Entry 3Q5D (X-ray diffraction, 2.70 A resolution); this record covers chain A.

== Chain A ==
Name: Atlastin-1
From: Homo sapiens
Notes: EC 3.6.5.-; fragment: G and middle domain
Reference sequence: Q8WXF7 (ATLA1_HUMAN); residue numbers follow UniProt; this construct covers 1-447
Chain sequence (447 residues; row label = number of the first residue in the row):
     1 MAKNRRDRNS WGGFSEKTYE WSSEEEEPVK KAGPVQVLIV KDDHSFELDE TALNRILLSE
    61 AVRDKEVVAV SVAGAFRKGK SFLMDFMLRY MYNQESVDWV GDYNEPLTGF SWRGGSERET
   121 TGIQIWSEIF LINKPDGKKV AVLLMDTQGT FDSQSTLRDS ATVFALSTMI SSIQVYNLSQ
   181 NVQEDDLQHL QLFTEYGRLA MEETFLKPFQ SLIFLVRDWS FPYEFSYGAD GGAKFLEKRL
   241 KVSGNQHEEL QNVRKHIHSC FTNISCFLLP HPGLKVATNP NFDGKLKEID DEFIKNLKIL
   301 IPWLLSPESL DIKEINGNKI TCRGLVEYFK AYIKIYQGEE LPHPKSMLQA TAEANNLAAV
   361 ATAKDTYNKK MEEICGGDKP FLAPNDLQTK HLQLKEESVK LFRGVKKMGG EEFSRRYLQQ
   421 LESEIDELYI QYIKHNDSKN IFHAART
Disordered / not traced: 1-28, 439-447
Modified positions: Mse1 (selenomethionine); Mse84, Mse87, Mse91, Mse145, Mse169, Mse201, Mse347, Mse371, Mse408 (selenomethionine; parent Met)
Metal / ion sites: Mg2+: Ser81 (together with GDP)
Residues lining bound ligands: GDP (guanosine-5'-diphosphate): Ala75, Phe76, Arg77, Lys78, Gly79, Lys80, Ser81, Phe82, Gln148, Arg217, Asp218, His271, Pro272, Val276, Ala277, Asn279, Pro280, Phe282, Phe293
Reported in the primary citation:
  - binding site for GDP: Phe76, Arg217
  - conformationally variable residues (loop rearrangement): Gln337 to Ser346
  - self-association interface (contacts with another copy of this molecule): Arg77
  - mutagenesis - R77E: abolished catalytic activity
  - disease-associated variants - R217Q: abolished catalytic activity
  - mutagenesis - P344G: abolished expression

== Overview ==
Bound to chain A: GDP. From the paper: a binding site for GDP at Phe76 and Arg217; R77E and R217Q abolish
catalytic activity.
Chain A is Atlastin-1 (Homo sapiens); the structure, crystal structure of human Atlastin-1 (residues 1-447)
bound to GDP, crystal form 1, was determined by X-ray diffraction, deposited together with 3Q5E.
